Entry 6FKL (X-ray diffraction, 2.10 A resolution); this record covers chains B and E of the 6 polymer chains in the assembly.

[Chain B]
Name: Tubulin beta-2B chain
Source organism: Bos taurus
UniProtKB: Q6B856 (TBB2B_BOVIN); the author numbering skips numbers that UniProt does not, so the offset changes along the chain: 1-42 = UniProt 1-42; 45-360 = UniProt 43-358; 369-455 = UniProt 359-445
Amino-acid sequence (445 residues; each row starts with the number of its first residue; note: 10 numbers in that range are skipped by the numbering (no residue carries them; nothing is unmodelled there)):
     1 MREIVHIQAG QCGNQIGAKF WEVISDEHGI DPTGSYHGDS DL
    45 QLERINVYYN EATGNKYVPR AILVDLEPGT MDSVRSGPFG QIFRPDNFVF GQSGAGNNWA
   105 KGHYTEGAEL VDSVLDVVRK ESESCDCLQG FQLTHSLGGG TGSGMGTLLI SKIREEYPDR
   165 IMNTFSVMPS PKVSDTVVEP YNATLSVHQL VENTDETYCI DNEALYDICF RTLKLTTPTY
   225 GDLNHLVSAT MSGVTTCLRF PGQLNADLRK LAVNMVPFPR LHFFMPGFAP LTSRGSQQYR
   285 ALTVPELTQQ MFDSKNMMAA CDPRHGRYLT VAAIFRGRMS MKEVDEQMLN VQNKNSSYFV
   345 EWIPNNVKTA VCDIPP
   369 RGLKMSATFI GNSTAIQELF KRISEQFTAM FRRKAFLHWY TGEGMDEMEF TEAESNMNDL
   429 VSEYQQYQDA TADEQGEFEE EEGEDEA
Disordered / not traced: 278-281, 440-455
UniProt features mapped onto this chain:
  - motif: M1 to I4 (MREI motif)
  - binding site (GTP): Q11, E71, S140, G144, T145, G146, N206, N228
  - binding site (Mg(2+)): E71
  - modified residue: S40 (Phosphoserine), T57 (Phosphothreonine), K60 (N6-acetyllysine), S174 (Phosphoserine), T287 (Phosphothreonine), T292 (Phosphothreonine), R320 (Omega-N-methylarginine), E448 (5-glutamyl polyglutamate)
  - cross-link (Glycyl lysine isopeptide (Lys-Gly)): K60 (interchain with G-Cter in ubiquitin), K326 (interchain with G-Cter in ubiquitin)
Metal / ion sites: Mg2+: Q11 (together with GDP); Ca2+ near E113 (its only coordinating residue here)
Residues lining bound ligands:
  - DLK (2-{1-[(2-Methoxyphenyl)amino]ethylidene}-5-phenyl-1,3-cyclohexanedione): I4, Y52, Q136, N167, F169, E200, Y202, V238, T239, C241, L242, L248, L252, L255, N258, M259, A316, A317, I318, K352, T353, A354, I378
  - GDP (guanosine-5'-diphosphate): G10, Q11, C12, Q15, I16, D69, A99, N101, S140, G142, G143, G144, T145, G146, V171, P173, V177, D179, E183, N206, L209, Y224, L227, N228
What the authors report for this chain:
  - binding site for DLK: I4, Y52, Q136, N167, F169, E200, Y202, V238, T239, C241, L242, L248, L252, L255, N258, M259, A317, K352, A354
  - conformationally variable residues (side-chain flip): L255

[Chain E]
Name: Stathmin-4
Source organism: Rattus norvegicus
UniProtKB: P63043 (STMN4_RAT), isoform P63043-3; residues 5-145 here correspond to UniProt positions 76-216 (UniProt number = residue number + 71)
Amino-acid sequence (143 residues; numbered 3 to 145; the number before each row is that of its first residue):
     3 MADMEVIELN KCTSGQSFEV ILKPPSFDGV PEFNASLPRR RDPSLEEIQK KLEAAEERRK
    63 YQEAELLKHL AEKREHEREV IQKAIEENNN FIKMAKEKLA QKMESNKENR EAHLAAMLER
   123 LQEKDKHAEE VRKNKELKEE ASR
Disordered / not traced: 3-5, 28-43, 144-145
Construct notes: initiating methionine (3); cloning artifact (4)
UniProt features mapped onto this chain:
  - modified residue: S19 (Phosphoserine)

[Chain B / chain E interface]
Contacting residue pairs (25):
  H107(B) with K75(E), hydrogen bond
  Y108(B) with H78(E), hydrogen bond; E79(E); V82(E), hydrophobic; I83(E)
  L152(B) with E79(E)
  S155(B) with L72(E); K75(E); R76(E), hydrogen bond
  K156(B) with R76(E); E79(E), salt bridge
  R158(B) with L68(E)
  E159(B) with L72(E); R76(E), salt bridge
  Q193(B) with K75(E)
  E196(B) with H71(E), salt bridge
  T409(B) with E89(E)
  E411(B) with V82(E); A86(E)
  G412(B) with V82(E); K85(E); A86(E)
  M413(B) with V82(E)
  D414(B) with K85(E)
  E417(B) with H78(E), salt bridge
Other interface residues (no listed pair), chain B (18 interface residues in all): T109, P162, G410
Other interface residues (no listed pair), chain E (15 interface residues in all): E65, L69, A73

[In short]
Chain B and chain E form an interface of 18 and 15 residues respectively; the contacts include 3 hydrogen
bonds and 4 salt bridges. Among the polar pairs are K156(B)-E79(E), E159(B)-R76(E) and E196(B)-H71(E). The
paper reports a binding site for DLK at I4(B), Y52(B) and Q136(B) among others; conformational variability at
L255(B).
Here chain B is Tubulin beta-2B chain (Bos taurus) and chain E is Stathmin-4 (Rattus norvegicus). Entry 6FKL
(Tubulin-TUB015 complex) was determined by X-ray diffraction together with 6FKJ from the same study.
